Entry 6ZOU (X-ray diffraction, 2.90 A resolution); this record covers chains Q and R of the 28 polymer chains in the assembly.

# Chain Q
Protein: Proteasome subunit alpha type-4
Organism: Saccharomyces cerevisiae S288C
Notes: EC 3.4.25.1
Reference sequence: P40303 (PSA4_YEAST); residues -1 to 252 here correspond to UniProt positions 1-254 (UniProt number = residue number + 2)
Amino-acid sequence (254 residues; numbered -1 to 252; the number before each row is that of its first residue; numbers below 1 keep their minus sign (Met-1 is residue -1)):
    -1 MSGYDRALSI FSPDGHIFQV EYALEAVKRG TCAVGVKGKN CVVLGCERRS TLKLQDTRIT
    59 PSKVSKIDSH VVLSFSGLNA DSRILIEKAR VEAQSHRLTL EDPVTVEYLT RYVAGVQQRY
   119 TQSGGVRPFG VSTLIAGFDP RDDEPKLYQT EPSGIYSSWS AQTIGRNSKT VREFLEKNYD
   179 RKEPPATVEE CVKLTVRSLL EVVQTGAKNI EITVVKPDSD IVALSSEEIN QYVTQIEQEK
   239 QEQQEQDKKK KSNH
Not modelled in the structure: -1 to 0, 241-252

# Chain R
Protein: Proteasome subunit alpha type-5
Organism: Saccharomyces cerevisiae S288C
Notes: EC 3.4.25.1
Reference sequence: P32379 (PSA5_YEAST); residues -7 to 252 here correspond to UniProt positions 1-260 (UniProt number = residue number + 8)
Amino-acid sequence (260 residues; each row starts with the number of its first residue; numbers below 1 keep their minus sign (Met-7 is residue -7)):
    -7 MFLTRSEYDR GVSTFSPEGR LFQVEYSLEA IKLGSTAIGI ATKEGVVLGV EKRATSPLLE
    53 SDSIEKIVEI DRHIGCAMSG LTADARSMIE HARTAAVTHN LYYDEDINVE SLTQSVCDLA
   113 LRFGEGASGE ERLMSRPFGV ALLIAGHDAD DGYQLFHAEP SGTFYRYNAK AIGSGSEGAQ
   173 AELLNEWHSS LTLKEAELLV LKILKQVMEE KLDENNAQLS CITKQDGFKI YDNEKTAELI
   233 KELKEKEAAE SPEEADVEMS
Not modelled in the structure: -7 to 0, 118-124, 243-252

# How chain Q and chain R interact
Contacting residue pairs - 64 pairs, chain Q then chain R:
  Asp3(Q) - Glu117(R)
  Arg4(Q) - Glu117(R)
  Ala5(Q) - Val4(R)  hydrophobic
  Ala5(Q) - Glu117(R)
  Ala5(Q) - Ser127(R)
  Ser7(Q) - Ser127(R)  hydrogen bond (backbone-side chain)
  Ser7(Q) - Arg128(R)
  Ile8(Q) - Gln15(R)
  Phe9(Q) - Gln15(R)
  Phe9(Q) - Tyr18(R)  hydrophobic
  Phe9(Q) - Ser19(R)
  Phe9(Q) - Ala22(R)  hydrophobic
  Phe9(Q) - Leu73(R)  hydrophobic
  Phe9(Q) - Arg128(R)
  Phe9(Q) - Pro129(R)
  Phe9(Q) - Gly131(R)
  Ser10(Q) - Tyr18(R)
  Pro11(Q) - Tyr18(R)  hydrophobic
  Pro11(Q) - Glu21(R)
  Asp12(Q) - Glu21(R)
  Gly13(Q) - Tyr18(R)
  Gly13(Q) - Glu21(R)
  Gly13(Q) - Ala22(R)
  His14(Q) - Leu25(R)
  Ile15(Q) - Leu73(R)  hydrophobic
  Ile15(Q) - Arg128(R)
  Lys35(Q) - Glu52(R)  salt bridge
  Gln116(Q) - Ala75(R)
  Gln116(Q) - Asp76(R)
  Gln116(Q) - Arg128(R)
  Thr119(Q) - Arg128(R)  hydrogen bond (backbone-side chain)
  Gln120(Q) - Met126(R)
  Gln120(Q) - Ser127(R)  hydrogen bond (backbone-backbone)
  Gln120(Q) - Arg128(R)
  Gln120(Q) - Pro129(R)
  Gln120(Q) - Phe130(R)
  Ser121(Q) - Ser127(R)
  Gly122(Q) - Ser127(R)
  Ser151(Q) - Ala75(R)
  Gly152(Q) - Ala75(R)
  Ile153(Q) - Thr74(R)
  Ile153(Q) - Ala75(R)
  Ser155(Q) - Leu51(R)
  Ser155(Q) - Ser55(R)
  Ser156(Q) - Leu51(R)
  Ser156(Q) - Glu52(R)  hydrogen bond (backbone-backbone)
  Ser156(Q) - Ser55(R)  hydrogen bond (backbone-side chain)
  Trp157(Q) - Thr47(R)
  Trp157(Q) - Ser48(R)
  Trp157(Q) - Leu50(R)
  Trp157(Q) - Leu51(R)
  Trp157(Q) - Glu52(R)
  Ser158(Q) - Leu50(R)  hydrogen bond (backbone-backbone)
  Ser158(Q) - Glu52(R)  hydrogen bond
  Ala159(Q) - Leu50(R)
  Leu173(Q) - Leu50(R)  hydrophobic
  Glu174(Q) - Ser48(R)  hydrogen bond
  Glu174(Q) - Pro49(R)
  Glu174(Q) - Leu50(R)
  Tyr177(Q) - Leu50(R)  hydrophobic
  Arg179(Q) - Pro49(R)  hydrogen bond (side chain-backbone)
  Arg179(Q) - Leu50(R)
  Arg179(Q) - Leu51(R)  hydrogen bond (side chain-backbone)
  Arg179(Q) - Glu52(R)
Other interface residues (no listed pair), chain Q (31 interface residues in all): Arg170
Other interface residues (no listed pair), chain R (28 interface residues in all): Asp1, Ser53, Ser79

# Overview
Chain Q and chain R form an interface of 31 and 28 residues respectively, with 10 hydrogen bonds and 1 salt
bridge. Polar pairs include Lys35(Q)-Glu52(R), Ser7(Q)-Ser127(R) and Thr119(Q)-Arg128(R).
Here chain Q is Proteasome subunit alpha type-4 and chain R is Proteasome subunit alpha type-5, both from
Saccharomyces cerevisiae S288C. Entry 6ZOU (Yeast 20S proteasome in complex with glidobactin-like natural
product HB333) was determined by X-ray diffraction, deposited together with 6ZP6 and 6ZP8.
